Entry 1HYR (X-ray diffraction, 2.70 A resolution); this record covers chains A and C of the 3 polymer chains in the assembly.

[Chain A]
Protein: NKG2-D type II integral membrane protein
From: Homo sapiens
Notes: fragment: extracellular domain (residues 80 to 216)
UniProtKB: P26718 (NKG2D_HUMAN); numbering as in UniProt (aligned over 80-216)
Chain sequence (137 residues; numbered 80 to 216; the number before each row is that of its first residue):
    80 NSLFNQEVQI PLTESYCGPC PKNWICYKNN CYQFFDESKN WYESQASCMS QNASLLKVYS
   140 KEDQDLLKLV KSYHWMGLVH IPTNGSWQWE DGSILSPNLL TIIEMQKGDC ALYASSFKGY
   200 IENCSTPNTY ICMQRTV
Unresolved in the structure: 80-92
Cystine bridges: Cys96-Cys105, Cys99-Cys110, Cys127-Cys211, Cys189-Cys203
Reported in the primary citation:
  - self-association interface (contacts with another copy of this molecule); pairs are residue here / residue on that copy: Ser94-Cys99 (hydrogen bond), Tyr95-Cys96, Gly97-Ser94, Ile104-Tyr106, Ile104-Leu145, Cys105-Cys105 (hydrogen bond), Phe113-Leu148, Lys150-Leu148 (hydrogen bond), Lys150-Ser194 (hydrogen bond), Gln213-Glu93 (hydrogen bond), Leu148
  - conformationally variable residues (side-chain flip): Tyr152, Gln185, Lys197, Glu201

[Chain C]
Protein: MHC class I chain-related protein A
From: Homo sapiens
Notes: fragment: extracellular domain (residues 1 to 274)
UniProtKB: Q9TQ92 (Q9TQ92_HUMAN); aligned to UniProt positions 1-274 over residues 1-274 (the alignment contains insertions or deletions, so no single offset holds)
Chain sequence (275 residues; row label = number of the first residue in the row; numbering starts at 0):
     0 MEPHSLRYNL TVLSWDGSVQ SGFLTEVHLD GQPFLRCDRQ KCRAKPQGQW AEDVLGNKTW
    60 DRETRDLTGN GKDLRMTLAH IKDQKEGLHS LQEIRVCEIH EDNSTRSSQH FYYDGELFLS
   120 QNLETKEWTM PQSSRAQTLA MNVRNFLKED AMKTKTHYHA MHADCLQELR RYLKSGVVLR
   180 RTVPPMVNVT RSEASEGNIT VTCRASGFYP WNITLSWRQD GVSLSHDTQQ WGDVLPDGNG
   240 TYQTWVATRI CQGEEQRFTC YMEHSGNHST HPVPS
Sequence notes: initiating methionine (0)
Cystine bridges: Cys36-Cys41, Cys96-Cys164, Cys202-Cys259
Reported in the primary citation:
  - conformationally variable residues (loop rearrangement, order/disorder transition): Pro45 to Gly55, Asp82 to Gly86, Gln131 to Arg134, Lys152 to His161
  - post-translational modification sites: Asn56 (proposed by the authors, not directly observed)

[How chain A and chain C interact]
Contacting residue pairs (29; chain A residue first):
  Ser151(A) - Lys71(C)
  Tyr152(A) - Arg38(C)  hydrogen bond
  Tyr152(A) - Lys71(C)
  Tyr152(A) - Arg74(C)  hydrogen bond
  Tyr152(A) - Met75(C)  hydrophobic
  Ile182(A) - His79(C)
  Glu183(A) - Ala78(C)
  Glu183(A) - Lys81(C)  hydrogen bond (backbone-side chain)
  Met184(A) - Gly16(C)
  Met184(A) - Ser17(C)
  Met184(A) - Val18(C)  hydrogen bond (backbone-backbone)
  Met184(A) - Arg74(C)
  Met184(A) - Ala78(C)  hydrophobic
  Gln185(A) - Ser17(C)
  Gln185(A) - Val18(C)
  Gln185(A) - Gln19(C)
  Gln185(A) - Ser20(C)  hydrogen bond
  Gln185(A) - Arg74(C)
  Lys186(A) - Asp15(C)  hydrogen bond (side chain-backbone)
  Lys186(A) - Ser17(C)  hydrogen bond (backbone-side chain)
  Ala193(A) - Met75(C)  hydrophobic
  Lys197(A) - Asp149(C)  salt bridge
  Tyr199(A) - Met75(C)  hydrophobic
  Tyr199(A) - His79(C)  hydrogen bond
  Tyr199(A) - Phe145(C)
  Glu201(A) - Arg74(C)  salt bridge
  Thr205(A) - Ser20(C)
  Pro206(A) - Arg38(C)
  Asn207(A) - Arg38(C)
Also at the interface, not in a pair above, chain A (16 interface residues in all): Ser194, Ser195
Also at the interface, not in a pair above, chain C (17 interface residues in all): Asp72, Met151
From the paper, about this interface:
  - specific contacts: Tyr152(A)-Lys71(C), Tyr152(A)-Arg74(C) (hydrogen bond), Tyr152(A)-Met75(C), Ile182(A)-His79(C), Glu183(A)-Lys81(C) (hydrogen bond), Met184(A)-Val18(C) (hydrogen bond), Met184(A)-Arg74(C), Met184(A)-Ala78(C), Gln185(A)-Val18(C) (hydrogen bond), Lys186(A)-Asp15(C) (hydrogen bond), Lys186(A)-Ser17(C) (hydrogen bond), Lys197(A)-Asp149(C) (salt bridge), Tyr199(A)-Met75(C), Tyr199(A)-His79(C) (hydrogen bond), Glu201(A)-Arg74(C) (salt bridge), Thr205(A)-Ser20(C) (hydrogen bond), Asn207(A)-Arg38(C) (hydrogen bond)

[Summary]
Chain A and chain C form an interface of 16 and 17 residues respectively; the contacts include 8 hydrogen
bonds and 2 salt bridges. Among the polar pairs are Lys197(A)-Asp149(C), Glu201(A)-Arg74(C) and
Tyr152(A)-Arg38(C). The authors report contacts between Tyr152(A) and Lys71(C), Tyr152(A) and Met75(C) and
Ile182(A) and His79(C) among others; hydrogen bonds between Tyr152(A) and Arg74(C), Glu183(A) and Lys81(C) and
Met184(A) and Val18(C) among others; salt bridges between Lys197(A) and Asp149(C) and Glu201(A) and Arg74(C).
The paper reports a modification site at Asn56(C); conformational variability at Tyr152(A), Gln185(A) and
Pro45(C) among others.
Here chain A is NKG2-D type II integral membrane protein and chain C is MHC class I chain-related protein A,
both from Homo sapiens. Entry 1HYR (Crystal structure of human mica in complex with natural killer cell
receptor NKG2D) was determined by X-ray diffraction.
